6X18 - chains A and B of the 6 polymer chains in the assembly; structure by electron microscopy, 2.10 A resolution.

[Chain A]
Protein: Guanine nucleotide-binding protein G(s) subunit alpha isoforms short
Organism: Homo sapiens
UniProtKB: P63092 (GNAS2_HUMAN); numbering as in UniProt (aligned over 1-394)
Sequence (394 residues; row label = number of the first residue in the row):
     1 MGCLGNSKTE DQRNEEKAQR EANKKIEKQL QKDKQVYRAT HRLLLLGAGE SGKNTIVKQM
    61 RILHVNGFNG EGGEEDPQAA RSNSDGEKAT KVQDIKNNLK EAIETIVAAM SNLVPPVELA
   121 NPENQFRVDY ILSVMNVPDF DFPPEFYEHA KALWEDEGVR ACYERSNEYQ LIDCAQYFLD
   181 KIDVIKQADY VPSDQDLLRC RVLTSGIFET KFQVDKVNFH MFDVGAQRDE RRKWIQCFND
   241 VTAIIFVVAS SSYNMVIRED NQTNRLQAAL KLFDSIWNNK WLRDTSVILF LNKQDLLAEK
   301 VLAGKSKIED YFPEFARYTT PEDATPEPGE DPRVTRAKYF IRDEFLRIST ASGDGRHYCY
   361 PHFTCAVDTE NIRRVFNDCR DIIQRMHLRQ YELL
Disordered / not traced: 1-10, 65-86, 255-261
Sequence notes: conflict Asn54 (Ser in P63092), Ala226 (Gly in P63092), Ala268 (Glu in P63092), Lys271 (Asn in P63092), Asp274 (Lys in P63092), Lys280 (Arg in P63092), Asp284 (Thr in P63092), Thr285 (Ile in P63092)

[Chain B]
Protein: Guanine nucleotide-binding protein G(I)/G(S)/G(T) subunit beta-1
Organism: Homo sapiens
UniProtKB: P62873 (GBB1_HUMAN); residues 2-340 here = UniProt positions 2-340
Sequence (340 residues; each row starts with the number of its first residue):
     1 QSELDQLRQE AEQLKNQIRD ARKACADATL SQITNNIDPV GRIQMRTRRT LRGHLAKIYA
    61 MHWGTDSRLL VSASQDGKLI IWDSYTTNKV HAIPLRSSWV MTCAYAPSGN YVACGGLDNI
   121 CSIYNLKTRE GNVRVSRELA GHTGYLSCCR FLDDNQIVTS SGDTTCALWD IETGQQTTTF
   181 TGHTGDVMSL SLAPDTRLFV SGACDASAKL WDVREGMCRQ TFTGHESDIN AICFFPNGNA
   241 FATGSDDATC RLFDLRADQE LMTYSHDNII CGITSVSFSK SGRLLLAGYD DFNCNVWDAL
   301 KADRAGVLAG HDNRVSCLGV TDDGMAVATG SWDSFLKIWN
Disordered / not traced: 1-2
Sequence notes: expression tag (1)
Swiss-Prot annotation at these positions:
  - modified residue: Ser2 (N-acetylserine), His266 (Phosphohistidine)
  - natural variant: Leu30 (L30F: In MRD42; uncertain significance), Arg52 (R52G: In MRD42), Gly64 (G64V: In MRD42), Asp76 (D76E: In MRD42; D76G: In MRD42), Gly77 (G77S: In MRD42), Lys78 (K78R: In MRD42), Ile80 (I80N: In MRD42; I80T: In MRD42), His91 (H91R: In MRD42; uncertain significance), Ala92 (A92T: In MRD42), Pro94 (P94S: In MRD42), Leu95 (L95P: In MRD42), Arg96 (R96L: In MRD42), 5 further natural variant entries in UniProt

[How chain A and chain B interact]
Residue-residue contacts - 68 pairs, chain A then chain B:
  Glu16(A) with Thr86(B); Asn88(B)
  Gln19(A) with Asp83(B), hydrogen bond; Thr86(B), hydrogen bond; Asn88(B), hydrogen bond
  Arg20(A) with Thr86(B); Asn88(B), hydrogen bond
  Asn23(A) with Asn88(B); Lys89(B), hydrogen bond (side chain-backbone)
  Ile26(A) with Lys89(B); Val90(B); His91(B); Ala92(B), hydrophobic
  Glu27(A) with Lys89(B), salt bridge
  Leu30(A) with Gly53(B); Lys78(B); Lys89(B)
  Asp33(A) with Leu55(B); Lys78(B), salt bridge
  Lys34(A) with Leu55(B)
  Tyr37(A) with Leu55(B), hydrophobic; Ala56(B)
  Arg38(A) with Leu55(B), hydrogen bond (side chain-backbone)
  Thr204(A) with Asn119(B)
  Gly206(A) with Leu117(B); Asn119(B), hydrogen bond (backbone-side chain)
  Ile207(A) with Trp99(B); Leu117(B)
  Phe222(A) with Trp99(B)
  Ala226(A) with Asn119(B); Thr143(B)
  Gln227(A) with Leu117(B), hydrogen bond (side chain-backbone); Asn119(B); Gly144(B); Tyr145(B), hydrogen bond (side chain-backbone)
  Arg228(A) with Gly162(B), hydrogen bond (side chain-backbone); Asp163(B); Thr164(B); Asp186(B), salt bridge
  Glu230(A) with Asp186(B)
  Arg232(A) with Cys204(B), hydrogen bond (side chain-backbone); Asp228(B), salt bridge
  Lys233(A) with Tyr145(B); Met188(B); Cys204(B); Asp228(B), salt bridge; Asn230(B); Asp246(B), salt bridge
  Trp234(A) with Leu117(B), hydrophobic; Tyr145(B)
  Gln236(A) with Lys57(B); Tyr59(B), hydrogen bond (backbone-side chain); Arg314(B), hydrogen bond; Trp332(B)
  Cys237(A) with Lys57(B), hydrogen bond (backbone-side chain); Tyr59(B), hydrogen bond (backbone-side chain); Gln75(B), hydrogen bond; Trp99(B); Met101(B), hydrophobic
  Phe238(A) with Trp99(B), hydrophobic; Leu117(B), hydrophobic
  Asn239(A) with Lys57(B), hydrogen bond; Trp332(B)
  Asp240(A) with Lys57(B), salt bridge
  Lys280(A) with Asp290(B), salt bridge
  Trp281(A) with Asp290(B); Arg314(B); Trp332(B), hydrophobic
Other interface residues (no listed pair), chain A (33 interface residues in all): Ala22, Ser205, Glu209, Val241
Other interface residues (no listed pair), chain B (43 interface residues in all): Asp76, Ile80, Thr87, Arg96, Ser97, Ser98, Asp118, Thr184, Gly185, Cys271

[In short]
33 residues of chain A and 43 residues of chain B are in contact; the contacts include 17 hydrogen bonds and 8
salt bridges. Polar pairs include Glu27(A)-Lys89(B), Asp33(A)-Lys78(B) and Arg228(A)-Asp186(B).
Chain A is Guanine nucleotide-binding protein G(s) subunit alpha isoforms short and chain B is Guanine
nucleotide-binding protein G(I)/G(S)/G(T) subunit beta-1, both from Homo sapiens; the structure, GLP-1 peptide
hormone bound to Glucagon-Like peptide-1 (GLP-1) Receptor, was determined by electron microscopy together with
6X19 and 6X1A from the same study.
